9BCX - chains E and P of the 16 polymer chains in the assembly; structure by electron microscopy, 6.10 A resolution (low resolution: residue-level contacts below are approximate; hydrogen-bond / salt-bridge calls are withheld).

# Chain E
Molecule: Origin recognition complex subunit 4
From: Saccharomyces cerevisiae
UniProt: P54791 (ORC4_YEAST); numbering as in UniProt (aligned over 1-529)
Chain sequence (529 residues; row label = number of the first residue in the row):
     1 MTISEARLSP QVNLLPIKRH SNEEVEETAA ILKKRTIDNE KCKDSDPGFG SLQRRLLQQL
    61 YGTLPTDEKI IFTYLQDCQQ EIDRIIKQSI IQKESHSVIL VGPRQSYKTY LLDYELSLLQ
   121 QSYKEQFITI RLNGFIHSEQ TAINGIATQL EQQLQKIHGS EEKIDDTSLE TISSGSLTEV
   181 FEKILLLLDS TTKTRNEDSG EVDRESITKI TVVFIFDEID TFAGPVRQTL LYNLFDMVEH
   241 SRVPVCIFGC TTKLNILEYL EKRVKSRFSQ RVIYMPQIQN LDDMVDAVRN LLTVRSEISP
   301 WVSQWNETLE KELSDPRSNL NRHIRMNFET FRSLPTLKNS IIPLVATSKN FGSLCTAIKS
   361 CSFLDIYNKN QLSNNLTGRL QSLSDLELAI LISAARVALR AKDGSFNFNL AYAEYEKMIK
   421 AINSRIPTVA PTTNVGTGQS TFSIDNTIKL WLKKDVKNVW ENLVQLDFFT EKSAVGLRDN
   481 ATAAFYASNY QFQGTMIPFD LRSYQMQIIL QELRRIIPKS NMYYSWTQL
Not modelled in the structure: 1-45, 159-170, 190-206, 426-446
Ion coordination: Mg2+: Thr109 (together with ATP)
Small-molecule neighbours:
  - ATP (adenosine-5'-triphosphate), molecule 1: Tyr61, Gly62, Thr63, Pro103, Arg104, Gln105, Ser106, Tyr107, Lys108, Thr109, Tyr110, Asp113, Glu218, Pro335, Lys338
  - ATP, molecule 2: His240, Arg263, Ser266, Arg267
UniProt features mapped onto this chain:
  - modified residue: Ser9 (Phosphoserine)

# Chain P
Molecule: 39-nt DNA strand
Sequence (39 nucleotides; numbered 45 to 83; the number before each row is that of its first residue):
    45 AAAAGGCCTG CAGGCAAGTG CACAAACAAT ACTTAAATA

# Chain E / chain P interface
Residue-residue contacts (4):
  Ser473(E) with DA68(P)
  Arg478(E) with DA69(P)
  Tyr490(E) with DA68(P)
  Gln493(E) with DC67(P)
Also at the interface, not in a pair above, chain E (7 interface residues in all): Thr482, Tyr486, Phe492
Also at the interface, not in a pair above, chain P (4 interface residues in all): DA70

# Overview
Chain E and chain P form an interface of 7 and 4 residues respectively. Bound to chain E: ATP.
Here chain E is Origin recognition complex subunit 4 (Saccharomyces cerevisiae) and chain P is a 39-nt DNA
strand. Entry 9BCX (Cryo-EM structure of the S. cerevisiae ORC-Cdc6-Mcm2-7-DNA complex with a fully closed
Mcm2-Mcm5 DNA entry gate) was determined by electron microscopy.
